PDB entry 9MH0 | electron microscopy, 2.90 A resolution | chains C and D of the 18 polymer chains in the assembly

Chain C:
Name: Photosystem I iron-sulfur center
Organism: Dunaliella salina
Notes: EC 1.97.1.12
Sequence (81 residues; each row starts with the number of its first residue):
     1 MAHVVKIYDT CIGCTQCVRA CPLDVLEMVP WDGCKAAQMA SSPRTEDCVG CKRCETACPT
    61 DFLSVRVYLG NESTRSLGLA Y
Not modelled in the structure: 1
Metal / ion sites: 4Fe-4S cluster Fe site 1: Cys11, Cys17, Cys58; 4Fe-4S cluster Fe site 2: Cys21, Cys48, Cys51, Cys54
Residues lining bound ligands:
  - 4Fe-4S cluster (SF4), molecule 1: Val5, Ala20, Cys21, Leu23, Val25, Leu26, Cys48, Val49, Gly50, Cys51, Lys52, Arg53, Cys54, Val67
  - 4Fe-4S cluster (SF4), molecule 2: Ile7, Cys11, Ile12, Gly13, Cys14, Thr15, Gln16, Cys17, Met28, Ala40, Cys54, Ala57, Cys58, Pro59, Thr60, Ser64, Val65

Chain D:
Name: PSAD1
Organism: Dunaliella salina
Sequence (202 residues; row label = number of the first residue in the row):
     1 MQALRSTSAA SRVSCRPGRE ARRSVLVRAE AAPPAAGAPP EPKAAGAPPA APKKKAPPPP
    61 WKQPELDPDT PSPIFGGSTG GLLRKAQVEE FYVTTWESPK EQIFEMPTGG AAIMRKGPNL
   121 LKLARKEHCL ALTTQLRTKF RMSPCFYRVY ADGKVEYLHP KDGVYPEKVN AGRVGVNQNM
   181 RSIGKNVDPI KVKFTGSEPF EI
Not modelled in the structure: 1-59

Chain C / chain D interface:
Residue-residue contacts (76):
  Val4(C) - Phe200(D)  hydrophobic
  Val4(C) - Glu201(D)
  Val5(C) - Asn177(D)
  Lys6(C) - Asn177(D)
  Lys6(C) - Asn179(D)
  Lys6(C) - Phe200(D)
  Ile7(C) - Asn177(D)  hydrogen bond (backbone-backbone)
  Ile7(C) - Gln178(D)
  Ile7(C) - Asn179(D)  hydrogen bond (backbone-backbone)
  Tyr8(C) - Asn179(D)
  Tyr8(C) - Arg181(D)
  Tyr8(C) - Ser182(D)
  Tyr8(C) - Ile183(D)  hydrophobic
  Tyr8(C) - Asn186(D)  hydrogen bond
  Tyr8(C) - Phe200(D)
  Asp9(C) - Asn179(D)  hydrogen bond (backbone-backbone)
  Asp9(C) - Met180(D)
  Asp9(C) - Arg181(D)
  Asp9(C) - Ser182(D)  hydrogen bond (side chain-backbone)
  Thr10(C) - Ile183(D)
  Thr15(C) - Glu167(D)  hydrogen bond (side chain-backbone)
  Val18(C) - Pro166(D)
  Val18(C) - Glu167(D)
  Arg19(C) - Glu167(D)
  Cys21(C) - Leu130(D)
  Pro22(C) - Glu127(D)
  Pro22(C) - Leu130(D)
  Leu23(C) - Lys126(D)  hydrogen bond (backbone-side chain)
  Leu23(C) - Leu130(D)
  Asp24(C) - Lys126(D)
  Asp24(C) - Leu130(D)
  Asp24(C) - His159(D)  salt bridge
  Asp24(C) - Pro166(D)
  Leu26(C) - Pro166(D)
  Glu27(C) - Asp162(D)
  Glu27(C) - Pro166(D)
  Glu27(C) - Arg173(D)  salt bridge
  Met28(C) - Pro166(D)  hydrogen bond (backbone-backbone)
  Met28(C) - Lys168(D)
  Met28(C) - Val169(D)
  Met28(C) - Arg173(D)  hydrogen bond (backbone-side chain)
  Val29(C) - Val169(D)
  Val29(C) - Arg173(D)
  Val29(C) - Val174(D)
  Val29(C) - Gln178(D)
  Pro30(C) - Ala171(D)  hydrophobic
  Trp31(C) - Met180(D)  hydrophobic
  Gln38(C) - Val169(D)
  Met39(C) - Gln178(D)
  Ala40(C) - Gln178(D)
  Ser41(C) - Val176(D)
  Ser41(C) - Gln178(D)
  Ser42(C) - Val176(D)  hydrogen bond (backbone-backbone)
  Ser42(C) - Asn177(D)  hydrogen bond
  Pro43(C) - Val176(D)
  Arg44(C) - Lys126(D)
  Arg44(C) - Lys161(D)
  Thr45(C) - Asn177(D)  hydrogen bond
  Asp47(C) - Lys126(D)  salt bridge
  Asp47(C) - Arg148(D)  salt bridge
  Leu63(C) - Ile183(D)
  Tyr68(C) - Phe200(D)  hydrophobic
  Thr74(C) - Glu89(D)  hydrogen bond
  Arg75(C) - Glu90(D)  salt bridge
  Arg75(C) - Tyr92(D)
  Arg75(C) - Arg148(D)
  Arg75(C) - Tyr150(D)
  Gly78(C) - Arg125(D)  hydrogen bond (backbone-side chain)
  Leu79(C) - Lys85(D)
  Leu79(C) - Arg125(D)
  Ala80(C) - Leu83(D)
  Ala80(C) - Lys85(D)
  Ala80(C) - Ala124(D)  hydrophobic
  Ala80(C) - Arg125(D)
  Tyr81(C) - Leu83(D)  hydrophobic
  Tyr81(C) - Lys85(D)
Other interface residues (no listed pair), chain C (40 interface residues in all): Val49, Phe62, Arg66
Other interface residues (no listed pair), chain D (35 interface residues in all): Leu158, Gly175

Overview:
40 residues of chain C and 35 residues of chain D are in contact; the contacts include 14 hydrogen bonds and 5
salt bridges. Polar pairs include Asp24(C)-His159(D), Glu27(C)-Arg173(D) and Asp47(C)-Lys126(D). Ligands of
chain C: 4Fe-4S cluster.
Chain C is Photosystem I iron-sulfur center and chain D is PSAD1, both from Dunaliella salina; the structure,
Dunaliella salina PSI-LHCI supercomplex, was determined by electron microscopy (same publication as 9MGW, 9MGZ
and 9MH1).
